Entry 8WUL (X-ray diffraction, 2.36 A resolution); this record covers chains L and N of the 5 polymer chains in the assembly.

# Chain L
Molecule: MHC class I antigen
From: Homo sapiens
UniProt: A0A6M6CC39 (A0A6M6CC39_HUMAN); residues 1-274 here correspond to UniProt positions 25-298 (UniProt number = residue number + 24)
Chain sequence (274 residues; each row starts with the number of its first residue):
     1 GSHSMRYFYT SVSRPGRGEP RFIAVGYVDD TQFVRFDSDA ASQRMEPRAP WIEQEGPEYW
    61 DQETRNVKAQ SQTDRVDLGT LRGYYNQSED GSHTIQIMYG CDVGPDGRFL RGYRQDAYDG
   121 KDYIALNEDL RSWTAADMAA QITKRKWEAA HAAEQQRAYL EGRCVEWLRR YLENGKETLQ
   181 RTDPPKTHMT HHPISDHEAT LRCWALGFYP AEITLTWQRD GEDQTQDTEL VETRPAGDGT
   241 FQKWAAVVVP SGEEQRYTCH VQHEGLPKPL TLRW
Cystine bridges: Cys101-Cys164, Cys203-Cys259

# Chain N
Molecule: KRAS-G12V nonamer peptide
Chain sequence (9 residues; each row starts with the number of its first residue):
     1 VVGAVGVGK

# How chain L and chain N interact
Pairs across the interface - 40 pairs, chain L then chain N:
  Tyr7(L) with Val1(N), hydrogen bond (side chain-backbone); Val2(N)
  Tyr9(L) with Val2(N); Ala4(N), hydrophobic
  Met45(L) with Val2(N), hydrophobic
  Tyr59(L) with Val1(N), hydrophobic
  Glu63(L) with Val1(N); Val2(N), hydrogen bond (side chain-backbone)
  Asn66(L) with Val2(N)
  Gln70(L) with Ala4(N)
  Asp77(L) with Gly8(N); Lys9(N), hydrogen bond (side chain-backbone)
  Thr80(L) with Lys9(N)
  Leu81(L) with Lys9(N)
  Tyr84(L) with Lys9(N), hydrogen bond (side chain-backbone)
  Ile95(L) with Lys9(N)
  Tyr99(L) with Val2(N); Gly3(N), hydrogen bond (side chain-backbone); Ala4(N), hydrogen bond (side chain-backbone)
  Arg114(L) with Ala4(N); Val5(N), hydrogen bond (side chain-backbone)
  Asp116(L) with Lys9(N), salt bridge
  Thr143(L) with Lys9(N), hydrogen bond (side chain-backbone)
  Lys146(L) with Gly8(N); Lys9(N), hydrogen bond (side chain-backbone)
  Trp147(L) with Val7(N), hydrogen bond (side chain-backbone); Gly8(N); Lys9(N)
  Ala150(L) with Val7(N), hydrophobic
  Gln155(L) with Val5(N)
  Gln156(L) with Gly3(N), hydrogen bond (side chain-backbone); Ala4(N); Val5(N), hydrogen bond (side chain-backbone)
  Tyr159(L) with Val1(N), hydrogen bond (side chain-backbone); Val2(N); Gly3(N)
  Arg163(L) with Val1(N); Val2(N)
  Trp167(L) with Val1(N)
  Tyr171(L) with Val1(N), hydrogen bond (side chain-backbone)
Other interface residues (no listed pair), chain L (31 interface residues in all): Met5, Gln62, Thr73, Ile97, Tyr123, Ala152
Other interface residues (no listed pair), chain N (9 interface residues in all): Gly6

# Summary
31 residues of chain L and 9 residues of chain N are in contact, with 14 hydrogen bonds and 1 salt bridge.
Polar contacts include Asp116(L)-Lys9(N), Tyr7(L)-Val1(N) and Glu63(L)-Val2(N).
Here chain L is MHC class I antigen (Homo sapiens) and chain N is KRAS-G12V nonamer peptide. Entry 8WUL
(Crystal structure of affinity enhanced TCR in complex with HLA-A*11:01 bound to KRAS-G12V peptide
(VVGAVGVGK)) was determined by X-ray diffraction together with 8WTE from the same study.
